4QZ7 - chains J and X of the 28 polymer chains in the assembly; structure by X-ray diffraction, 2.80 A resolution.

# Chain J (and X)
Name: Proteasome subunit beta type-4
Organism: Saccharomyces cerevisiae
Notes: EC 3.4.25.1; chain X of this document is another copy of the same molecule, construct and numbering; everything in this record applies to it too
Reference sequence: P22141 (PSB4_YEAST); residues 1-198 here = UniProt positions 1-198
Sequence (198 residues; each row starts with the number of its first residue):
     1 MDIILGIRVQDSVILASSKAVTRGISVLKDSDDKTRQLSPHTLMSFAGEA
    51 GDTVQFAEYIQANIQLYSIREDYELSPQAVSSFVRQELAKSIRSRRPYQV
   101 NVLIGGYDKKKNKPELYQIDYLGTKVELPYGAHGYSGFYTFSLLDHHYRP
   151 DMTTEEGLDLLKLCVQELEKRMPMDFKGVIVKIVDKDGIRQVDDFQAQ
Not modelled in the structure: 196-198
Curated features (UniProtKB/Swiss-Prot):
  - modified residue: Met-1 (N-acetylmethionine), Ser-76 (Phosphoserine)

# Chain J / chain X interface
Pairs across the interface (40):
  Thr-22(J) / Pro-173(X)
  Gly-24(J) / Pro-173(X)
  Ile-25(J) / Tyr-135(X)  hydrophobic
  Ile-25(J) / Tyr-139(X)  hydrogen bond (backbone-side chain)
  Ile-25(J) / Arg-171(X)
  Ile-25(J) / Pro-173(X)  hydrophobic
  Ser-26(J) / Tyr-139(X)  hydrogen bond
  Ser-26(J) / Arg-171(X)
  Val-27(J) / Lys-170(X)
  Val-27(J) / Arg-171(X)  hydrogen bond (backbone-backbone)
  Val-27(J) / Met-172(X)
  Val-27(J) / Pro-173(X)  hydrophobic
  Leu-28(J) / Arg-171(X)
  Tyr-135(J) / Ile-25(X)  hydrophobic
  Tyr-139(J) / Ile-25(X)  hydrogen bond (side chain-backbone)
  Tyr-139(J) / Ser-26(X)  hydrogen bond
  Glu-169(J) / Asp-175(X)
  Glu-169(J) / Lys-177(X)  hydrogen bond (backbone-side chain)
  Lys-170(J) / Val-27(X)
  Lys-170(J) / Lys-177(X)  hydrogen bond (backbone-side chain)
  Arg-171(J) / Ile-25(X)
  Arg-171(J) / Ser-26(X)
  Arg-171(J) / Val-27(X)  hydrogen bond (backbone-backbone)
  Arg-171(J) / Leu-28(X)
  Met-172(J) / Val-27(X)
  Pro-173(J) / Thr-22(X)
  Pro-173(J) / Gly-24(X)
  Pro-173(J) / Ile-25(X)  hydrophobic
  Pro-173(J) / Val-27(X)  hydrophobic
  Pro-173(J) / Met-174(X)
  Pro-173(J) / Asp-175(X)  hydrogen bond (backbone-backbone)
  Met-174(J) / Pro-173(X)
  Met-174(J) / Met-174(X)  hydrophobic
  Met-174(J) / Asp-175(X)
  Asp-175(J) / Glu-169(X)
  Asp-175(J) / Pro-173(X)  hydrogen bond (backbone-backbone)
  Asp-175(J) / Met-174(X)
  Asp-175(J) / Asp-175(X)
  Lys-177(J) / Glu-169(X)  hydrogen bond (side chain-backbone)
  Lys-177(J) / Lys-170(X)  hydrogen bond (side chain-backbone)
Also at the interface, not in a pair above, chain J (18 interface residues in all): Asp-30, Phe-138
Also at the interface, not in a pair above, chain X (18 interface residues in all): Asp-30, Phe-138

# Summary
The chain J/chain X interface involves 18 residues from each chain; the contacts include 12 hydrogen bonds.
Polar pairs include Ile-25(J)/Tyr-139(X), Ser-26(J)/Tyr-139(X) and Glu-169(J)/Lys-177(X).
Chain J and chain X are both Proteasome subunit beta type-4 (Saccharomyces cerevisiae); the structure, yCP
beta5-A50V mutant in complex with the epoxyketone inhibitor ONX 0914, was determined by X-ray diffraction
together with 4QUX, 4QUY, 4QV0, 4QV1, 4QV3, 4QV4 and 42 further entries from the same study.
